PDB entry 7E15 | X-ray diffraction, 2.45 A resolution | chains B and C of the 3 polymer chains in the assembly

# Chain B
Name: Gins51
Source organism: Thermococcus kodakarensis (strain ATCC BAA-918 / JCM 12380 / KOD1)
UniProtKB: Q5JF31 (Q5JF31_THEKO); residues 131-188 here = UniProt positions 131-188
Sequence (80 residues; each row starts with the number of its first residue):
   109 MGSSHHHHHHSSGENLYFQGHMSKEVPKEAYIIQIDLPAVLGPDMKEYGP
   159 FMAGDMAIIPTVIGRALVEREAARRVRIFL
Not modelled in the structure: 109-133
Construct notes: initiating methionine (109); expression tag (110-130)

# Chain C
Name: DNA polymerase II small subunit
Source organism: Thermococcus kodakarensis (strain ATCC BAA-918 / JCM 12380 / KOD1)
Notes: EC 2.7.7.7, 3.1.11.1
UniProtKB: Q5JET1 (Q5JET1_THEKO); numbering as in UniProt (aligned over 1-64)
Sequence (64 residues; row label = number of the first residue in the row):
     1 MLVEDLLKNNYLITPSAYYLLSDHYKKAFTLAELIKFAKNRGTFVVDSNL
    51 AREFLAEKGIISSG
Not modelled in the structure: 62-64

# How chain B and chain C interact
Contacting residue pairs - 26 pairs, chain B then chain C:
  Ile143(B) - Phe44(C)  hydrophobic
  Leu145(B) - Val45(C)  hydrophobic
  Pro146(B) - Thr14(C)
  Ala147(B) - Thr14(C)
  Ala147(B) - Pro15(C)
  Val148(B) - Leu12(C)  hydrophobic
  Val148(B) - Ile13(C)
  Leu149(B) - Val3(C)
  Leu149(B) - Ile13(C)  hydrogen bond (backbone-backbone)
  Leu149(B) - Pro15(C)  hydrophobic
  Leu149(B) - Tyr18(C)  hydrophobic
  Gly150(B) - Val3(C)
  Pro151(B) - Leu7(C)
  Met153(B) - Val3(C)  hydrophobic
  Glu155(B) - Pro15(C)
  Val170(B) - Leu7(C)
  Ile171(B) - Leu12(C)  hydrophobic
  Ala174(B) - Asn10(C)
  Leu175(B) - Leu12(C)  hydrophobic
  Leu175(B) - Phe44(C)  hydrophobic
  Glu177(B) - Asn10(C)
  Arg178(B) - Asn9(C)  hydrogen bond (side chain-backbone)
  Arg178(B) - Asn10(C)  hydrogen bond (side chain-backbone)
  Arg178(B) - Tyr11(C)
  Arg178(B) - Phe44(C)
  Ala180(B) - Phe44(C)  hydrophobic
Other interface residues (no listed pair), chain C (13 interface residues in all): Glu4

# Summary
17 residues of chain B face 13 of chain C across their interface; the contacts include 3 hydrogen bonds. Among
the polar pairs are Arg178(B)-Asn9(C), Arg178(B)-Asn10(C) and Leu149(B)-Ile13(C).
Here chain B is Gins51 and chain C is DNA polymerase II small subunit, both from Thermococcus kodakarensis
(strain ATCC BAA-918 / JCM 12380 / KOD1). Entry 7E15 (Protein ternary complex working for DNA replication
initiation) was determined by X-ray diffraction.
